2F53 - chains A and E of the 5 polymer chains in the assembly; structure by X-ray diffraction, 2.10 A resolution.

# Chain A
Name: HLA class I histocompatibility antigen
From: Homo sapiens
Notes: fragment: Extracellular domains alpha 1, alpha2 and alpha3, residues 25-299
Reference sequence: P01892 (1A02_HUMAN); residues 1-275 here correspond to UniProt positions 25-299 (UniProt number = residue number + 24)
Chain sequence (275 residues; each row starts with the number of its first residue):
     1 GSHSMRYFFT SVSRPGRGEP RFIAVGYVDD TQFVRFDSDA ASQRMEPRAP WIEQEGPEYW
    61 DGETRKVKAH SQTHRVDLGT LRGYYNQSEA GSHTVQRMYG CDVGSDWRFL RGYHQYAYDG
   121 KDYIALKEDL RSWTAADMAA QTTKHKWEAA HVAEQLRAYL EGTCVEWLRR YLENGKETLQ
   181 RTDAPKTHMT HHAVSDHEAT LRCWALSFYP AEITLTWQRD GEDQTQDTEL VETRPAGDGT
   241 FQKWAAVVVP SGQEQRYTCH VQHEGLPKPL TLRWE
Disulfides: Cys101-Cys164, Cys203-Cys259
Metal / ion sites: Na+: Gln155 (shared with 1 residue of chain C)
Reported in the primary citation:
  - conformationally variable residues (side-chain flip): Gln155
  - binding site for Na+: Gln155
  - Na+ coordination: Gln155

# Chain E
Name: T-cell receptor, beta chain
From: Homo sapiens
Chain sequence (243 residues; each row starts with the number of its first residue; numbers below 1 keep their minus sign (Asn-1 is residue -1)):
    -1 NAGVTQTPKF QVLKTGQSMT LQCAQDMNHE YMSWYRQDPG MGLRLIHYSV SVGMTDQGEV
    59 PNGYNVSRST TEDFPLRLLS AAPSQTSVYF CASSYVGNTG ELFFGEGSRL TVLEDLKNVF
   119 PPEVAVFEPS EAEISHTQKA TLVCLATGFY PDHVELSWWV NGKEVHSGVC TDPQPLKEQP
   179 ALNDSRYALS SRLRVSATFW QDPRNHFRCQ VQFYGLSEND EWTQDRAKPV TQIVSAEAWG
   239 RAD
Disulfides: Cys21-Cys89, Cys142-Cys207

# How chain A and chain E interact
Contacting residue pairs - 20 pairs, chain A then chain E:
  Arg65(A) with Tyr46(E); Val48(E); Met52(E); Asp54(E), salt bridge
  Lys68(A) with Ser49(E), hydrogen bond (backbone-side chain); Met52(E)
  Ala69(A) with Val48(E)
  Ser71(A) with Ser49(E), hydrogen bond
  Gln72(A) with Glu28(E); Val48(E); Ser49(E); Val50(E), hydrogen bond (side chain-backbone); Thr69(E), hydrogen bond
  Thr73(A) with Glu28(E), hydrogen bond; Val94(E)
  Arg75(A) with Val50(E); Thr69(E)
  Val76(A) with Asn26(E)
  Ala150(A) with Asn96(E)
  Gln155(A) with Asn96(E), hydrogen bond (side chain-backbone)
Other interface residues (no listed pair), chain E (12 interface residues in all): Arg66
Interface features reported in the paper:
  - pairs named by the authors: Ser49(E)-Lys68(A) (hydrogen bond), Ser49(E)-Ser71(A) (hydrogen bond), Val50(E)-Arg75(A) (hydrophobic contact), Met52(E)-Arg65(A) (hydrophobic contact)

# Summary
Chain A and chain E form an interface of 10 and 12 residues respectively, with 6 hydrogen bonds and 1 salt
bridge. Among the polar pairs are Arg65(A)-Asp54(E), Lys68(A)-Ser49(E) and Ser71(A)-Ser49(E). The authors
report hydrogen bonds between Ser49(E) and Lys68(A) and Ser49(E) and Ser71(A); hydrophobic contacts between
Val50(E) and Arg75(A) and Met52(E) and Arg65(A). The paper reports a binding site for Na+ at Gln155(A); Na+
coordination by Gln155(A).
Chain A is HLA class I histocompatibility antigen and chain E is T-cell receptor, beta chain, both from Homo
sapiens; the structure, Directed Evolution of Human T-cell Receptor CDR2 residues by phage display
dramatically enhances affinity for cognate ..., was determined by X-ray diffraction, deposited together with
2F54.
